Entry 5VL8 (X-ray diffraction, 1.70 A resolution); this record covers chain A.

# Chain A
Protein: Streptavidin
Source organism: Streptomyces avidinii
UniProt: P22629 (SAV_STRAV); residues 14-159 here correspond to UniProt positions 38-183 (UniProt number = residue number + 24)
Amino-acid sequence (159 residues; row label = number of the first residue in the row):
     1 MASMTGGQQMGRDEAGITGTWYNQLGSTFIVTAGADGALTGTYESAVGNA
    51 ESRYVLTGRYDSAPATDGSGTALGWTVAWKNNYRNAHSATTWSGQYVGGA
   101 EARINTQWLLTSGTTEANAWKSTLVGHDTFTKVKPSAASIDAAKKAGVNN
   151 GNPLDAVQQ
Unresolved in the structure: 1-11, 134-159
Construct notes: expression tag (1-13)
Metal / ion sites: Cu ion near H87 (its only coordinating residue here)
Residues lining bound ligands: S32 ([N-(3-{bis[2-(pyridin-2-yl-kappaN)ethyl]amino-kappaN}propyl)-5-(2-oxohexahydro-1H-thieno[3,4-d]imidazol-4-yl)pentanamide](hydroxy)copper): N23, L25, S27, Y43, S45, V47, G48, N49, A50, W79, A86, S88, T90, W92, W108, L110, S112, W120, K121, L124, D128
Curated features (UniProtKB/Swiss-Prot):
  - motif: R59 to D61 (Cell attachment site)
  - binding site (biotin): Y43, Y54, W92, W108, W120

# Summary
Bound to chain A: compound S32. From UniProt: 5 biotin-binding residues.
Chain A is Streptavidin (Streptomyces avidinii); the structure, Coordination Chemistry within a Protein Host:
Regulation of the Secondary Coordination Sphere, was determined by X-ray diffraction together with 5VKX and
5VL5 from the same study.
